7RJB - chains A and F of the 10 polymer chains in the assembly; structure by electron microscopy, 3.20 A resolution.

# Chain A
Protein: Ubiquinol--cytochrome-c reductase subunit
Organism: Candida albicans (strain SC5314 / ATCC MYA-2876)
Reference sequence: A0A1D8PP59 (A0A1D8PP59_CANAL); numbering as in UniProt (aligned over 1-439)
Sequence (439 residues; each row starts with the number of its first residue):
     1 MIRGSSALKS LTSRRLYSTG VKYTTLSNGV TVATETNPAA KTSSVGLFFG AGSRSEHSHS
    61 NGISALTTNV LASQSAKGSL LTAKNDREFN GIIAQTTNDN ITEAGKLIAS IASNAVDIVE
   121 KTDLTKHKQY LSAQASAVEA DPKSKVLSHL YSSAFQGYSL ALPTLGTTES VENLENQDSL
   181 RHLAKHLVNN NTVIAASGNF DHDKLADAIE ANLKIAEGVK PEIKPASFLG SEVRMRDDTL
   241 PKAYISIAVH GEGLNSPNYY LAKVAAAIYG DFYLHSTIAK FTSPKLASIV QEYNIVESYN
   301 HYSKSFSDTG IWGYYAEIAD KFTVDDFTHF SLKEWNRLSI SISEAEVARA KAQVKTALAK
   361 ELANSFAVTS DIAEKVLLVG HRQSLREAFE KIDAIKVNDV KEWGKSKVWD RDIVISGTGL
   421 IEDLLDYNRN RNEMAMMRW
Unresolved in the structure: 1-21, 438-439

# Chain F
Protein: Ubiquinol--cytochrome-c reductase subunit 8
Organism: Candida albicans (strain SC5314 / ATCC MYA-2876)
Reference sequence: A0A1D8PHA2 (A0A1D8PHA2_CANAL); numbering as in UniProt (aligned over 1-95)
Sequence (95 residues; each row starts with the number of its first residue):
     1 MAGAPHPHTY MGWWGSLGSP KQKYITQYTI SPYAAKPLKG AAYNAVFNTF RRTKNQFLYV
    61 AIPFVVVWSI WTRARDYNEY LYTKEGREEL ERVNV
Unresolved in the structure: 1-8, 94-95

# How chain A and chain F interact
Pairs across the interface (45; chain A residue first):
  Leu229(A) - Ala34(F)  hydrophobic
  Gly230(A) - Ile30(F)
  Gly230(A) - Ser31(F)  hydrogen bond (backbone-backbone)
  Ser231(A) - Thr29(F)
  Glu232(A) - Gln27(F)
  Glu232(A) - Tyr28(F)
  Glu232(A) - Thr29(F)  hydrogen bond (backbone-backbone)
  Val233(A) - Thr26(F)
  Val233(A) - Gln27(F)
  Val233(A) - Tyr28(F)  hydrophobic
  Arg234(A) - Ile25(F)
  Arg234(A) - Thr26(F)
  Arg234(A) - Gln27(F)  hydrogen bond (backbone-backbone)
  Met235(A) - Ile25(F)
  Met235(A) - Thr26(F)
  Arg236(A) - Ser19(F)
  Arg236(A) - Gln22(F)  hydrogen bond
  Arg236(A) - Lys23(F)
  Arg236(A) - Ile25(F)
  Asp237(A) - Gln22(F)
  Asp237(A) - Lys23(F)
  Asp237(A) - Tyr24(F)
  Asp238(A) - Pro20(F)
  Asp238(A) - Lys21(F)
  Asp238(A) - Gln22(F)  hydrogen bond (backbone-backbone)
  Thr239(A) - Lys23(F)
  Lys321(A) - Gly15(F)
  Phe322(A) - Gly15(F)
  Phe322(A) - Ser16(F)
  Asp412(A) - Ser31(F)
  Asp412(A) - Pro32(F)
  Asp412(A) - Tyr33(F)
  Glu422(A) - Trp14(F)
  Glu422(A) - Gly15(F)
  Glu422(A) - Ser16(F)  hydrogen bond (side chain-backbone)
  Glu422(A) - Leu17(F)  hydrogen bond (side chain-backbone)
  Glu422(A) - Ser19(F)  hydrogen bond
  Asp423(A) - Trp14(F)
  Asp423(A) - Gly15(F)
  Leu425(A) - Trp14(F)  hydrophobic
  Tyr427(A) - Ser31(F)
  Tyr427(A) - Pro32(F)
  Asn428(A) - Pro32(F)
  Arg431(A) - Tyr33(F)
  Asn432(A) - Tyr33(F)
Interface residues without a listed pair, chain A (22 interface residues in all): Gln156
Interface residues without a listed pair, chain F (21 interface residues in all): Trp13

# Summary
The interface between chain A and chain F involves 22 residues on one side and 21 on the other, with 8
hydrogen bonds. Polar contacts include Arg236(A)-Gln22(F), Glu422(A)-Ser16(F) and Glu422(A)-Leu17(F).
Chain A is Ubiquinol--cytochrome-c reductase subunit and chain F is Ubiquinol--cytochrome-c reductase subunit
8, both from Candida albicans (strain SC5314 / ATCC MYA-2876); the structure, Complex III2 from Candida
albicans, inhibitor free, Rieske head domain in b position, was determined by electron microscopy together
with 7RJA, 7RJC, 7RJD and 7RJE from the same study.
